PDB entry 9DZN | X-ray diffraction, 1.72 A resolution | chains C and A

# Chain C
Protein: Histone H3K14
Reference sequence: Q6NXT2 (H3C_HUMAN); residues 5-23 here correspond to UniProt positions 6-24 (UniProt number = residue number + 1)
Chain sequence (19 residues; numbered 5 to 23; the number before each row is that of its first residue):
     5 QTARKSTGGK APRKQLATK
Disordered / not traced: 5-9, 18-23
Covalently attached groups: carboxymethyl coenzyme A (CMC) linked to Lys14
Curated features (UniProtKB/Swiss-Prot):
  - modified residue: Gln5 (5-glutamyl dopamine), Thr6 (Phosphothreonine), Arg8 (Citrulline), Lys9 (N6,N6,N6-trimethyllysine), Ser10 (ADP-ribosylserine), Thr11 (Phosphothreonine), Lys14 (N6-(2-hydroxyisobutyryl)lysine), Arg17 (Asymmetric dimethylarginine), Lys18 (N6-(2-hydroxyisobutyryl)lysine), Lys23 (N6-(2-hydroxyisobutyryl)lysine)
What the authors report for this chain:
  - specificity-determining residues: Gly12, Gly13

# Chain A
Protein: Histone acetyltransferase KAT6A
Organism: Homo sapiens
Notes: EC 2.3.1.48; fragment: MYST domain
Reference sequence: Q92794 (KAT6A_HUMAN); residue numbers follow UniProt; this construct covers 501-784
Chain sequence (286 residues; row label = number of the first residue in the row):
   499 GSPPDPQVRC PSVIEFGKYE IHTWYSSPYP QEYSRLPKLY LCEFCLKYMK SRTILQQHMK
   559 KCGWFHPPAN EIYRKNNISV FEVDGNVSTI YCQNLCLLAK LFLDHKTLYY DVEPFLFYVL
   619 TQNDVKGCHL VGYFSKEKHC QQKYNVSCIM ILPQYQRKGY GRFLIDFSYL LSKREGQAGS
   679 PEKPLSDLGR LSYMAYWKSV ILECLYHQND KQISIKKLSK LTGICPQDIT STLHHLRMLD
   739 FRSDQFVIIR REKLIQDHMA KLQLNLRPVD VDPECLRWTP VIVSNS
Disordered / not traced: 499-506, 783-784
Construct notes: expression tag (499-500)
Modified residues: Lys604 (N(6)-acetyllysine; ALY)
Bound ions: Zn2+: Cys540, Cys543, His556, Cys560
Ligand contacts: carboxymethyl coenzyme A (CMC): Trp522, Phe600, Leu601, Ser645, Cys646, Ile647, Met648, Ile649, Tyr653, Gln654, Arg655, Lys656, Gly657, Tyr658, Gly659, Arg660, Glu680, Pro682, Leu683, Ser684, Leu686, Gly687, Leu689, Ser690, Ala693
Curated features (UniProtKB/Swiss-Prot):
  - zinc finger: Leu537 to Trp562 (C2HC MYST-type)
  - active site: Glu680 (Proton donor/acceptor)
  - binding site (acetyl-CoA): Ser645 to Ile649, Gln654 to Arg660, Ser684
  - modified residue: Lys604 (N6-acetyllysine)
What the authors report for this chain:
  - post-translational modification sites: Lys604

# Chain C / chain A interface
Residue-residue contacts (21):
  Ser10(C) - Glu635(A)  hydrogen bond (backbone-side chain)
  Ser10(C) - His637(A)
  Thr11(C) - Phe613(A)
  Thr11(C) - Glu635(A)
  Gly12(C) - Phe613(A)
  Gly12(C) - Glu635(A)
  Gly12(C) - Glu680(A)
  Gly13(C) - His603(A)
  Gly13(C) - Lys604(A)
  Gly13(C) - Thr605(A)  hydrogen bond (backbone-backbone)
  Gly13(C) - Leu606(A)  hydrogen bond (backbone-backbone)
  Gly13(C) - Glu680(A)  hydrogen bond (backbone-side chain)
  Lys14(C) - His603(A)
  Lys14(C) - Thr605(A)
  Lys14(C) - Ser645(A)
  Lys14(C) - Cys646(A)
  Lys14(C) - Glu680(A)  hydrogen bond (backbone-side chain)
  Lys14(C) - Lys681(A)
  Lys14(C) - Pro682(A)  hydrogen bond (side chain-backbone)
  Ala15(C) - Thr605(A)  hydrogen bond (backbone-side chain)
  Ala15(C) - Glu680(A)  hydrogen bond (backbone-side chain)
Interface residues without a listed pair, chain A (13 interface residues in all): Gln640
From the paper, about this interface:
  - interface residues, chain C: Ser10(C), Gly12(C), Gly13(C), Lys14(C), Ala15(C)
  - interface residues, chain A: Lys604(A), Leu606(A), Phe613(A), Glu635(A), Ser645(A), Cys646(A), Glu680(A)

# Summary
The interface between chain C and chain A involves 6 residues on one side and 13 on the other, with 8 hydrogen
bonds. Polar contacts include Ser10(C)-Glu635(A), Gly13(C)-Glu680(A) and Lys14(C)-Glu680(A). Ligands of chain
A: carboxymethyl coenzyme A. From the paper: interface residues Ser10(C), Gly12(C) and Lys604(A) among others;
specificity determinants Gly12(C) and Gly13(C).
Chain C is Histone H3K14 and chain A is Histone acetyltransferase KAT6A (Homo sapiens); the structure, KAT6A
MYST domain complexed with a H3K14-CoA bisubstrate inhibitor, was determined by X-ray diffraction.
